5JRQ - chains A and B; structure by X-ray diffraction, 2.29 A resolution.

# Chain A (and B)
Name: Serine/threonine-protein kinase B-raf
Source organism: Homo sapiens
Notes: EC 2.7.11.1; fragment: Kinase domain; chain B of this document is another copy of the same molecule, construct and numbering; everything in this record applies to it too
UniProt: P15056 (BRAF_HUMAN); numbering as in UniProt (aligned over 448-723)
Sequence (280 residues; each row starts with the number of its first residue):
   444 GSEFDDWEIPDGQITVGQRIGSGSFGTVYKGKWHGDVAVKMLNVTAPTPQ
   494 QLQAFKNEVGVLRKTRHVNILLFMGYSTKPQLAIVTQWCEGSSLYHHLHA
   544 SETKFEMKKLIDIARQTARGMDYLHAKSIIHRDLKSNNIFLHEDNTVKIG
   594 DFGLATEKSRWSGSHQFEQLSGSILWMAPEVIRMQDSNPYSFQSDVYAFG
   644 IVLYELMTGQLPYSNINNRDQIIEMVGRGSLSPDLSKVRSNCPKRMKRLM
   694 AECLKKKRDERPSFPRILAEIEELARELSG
Disordered / not traced: 444-446, 604-615, 628-630, 720-723 (chain B: 444-446, 468-469, 601-616, 628-630, 658-664, 721-723)
Sequence notes: expression tag (444-447); engineered mutation Ala-543 (Ile in P15056), Ser-544 (Ile in P15056), Lys-551 (Ile in P15056), Arg-562 (Gln in P15056), Asn-588 (Leu in P15056), Glu-600 (Val in P15056), Ser-630 (Lys in P15056), Glu-667 (Phe in P15056), Ser-673 (Tyr in P15056), Arg-688 (Ala in P15056), Ser-706 (Leu in P15056), Arg-709 (Gln in P15056), Glu-713 (Ser in P15056), Glu-716 (Leu in P15056), Glu-720 (Ser in P15056), Ser-722 (Pro in P15056), Gly-723 (Lys in P15056)
Small-molecule neighbours:
  - 6N9 (N-{2,4-difluoro-3-[5-(4-methoxyphenyl)-1H-pyrrolo[2,3-b]pyridine-3-carbonyl]phenyl}propane-1-sulfonamide): Ile-463, Val-471, Ala-481, Val-482, Lys-483, Leu-505, Leu-514, Leu-515, Phe-516, Ile-527, Thr-529, Gln-530, Trp-531, Cys-532, Ser-535, Ser-536, His-539, Phe-583, Gly-593, Asp-594, Phe-595, Gly-596
  - tetramethylammonium ion (TMA): Trp-450, Leu-505, Arg-506, Lys-507, Thr-508, Arg-509, Leu-515, Phe-516
Swiss-Prot annotation at these positions:
  - active site: Asp-576 (Proton acceptor)
  - binding site (ATP): Ile-463 to Val-471, Lys-483
  - modified residue: Arg-671 (Omega-N-methylarginine)
  - cross-link: Lys-578 (Glycyl lysine isopeptide (Lys-Gly) (interchain with G-Cter in ubiquitin))
  - natural variant: Arg-462 (R462I: In CRC), Ile-463 (I463S: In CRC), Gly-464 (G464E: In CRC; G464V: In a colorectal cancer cell line), Gly-466 (G466A: In melanoma; G466E: In melanoma; G466V: In LNCR), Ser-467 (S467A: In CFC1), Phe-468 (F468S: In CFC1), Gly-469 (G469A: In NHL; G469E: In CFC1 and colon cancer; G469R: In NHL; G469V: In a colorectal adenocarcinoma sample), Leu-485 (L485F: In CFC1), Lys-499 (K499E: In CFC1; K499N: In CFC1), Glu-501 (E501G: In CFC1; E501K: In CFC1), Leu-525 (L525P: In CFC1), Trp-531 (W531C: In NS7), 12 further natural variant entries in UniProt
  - mutagenesis: Lys-483 (K483S: Reduces kinase activity with MAP2K1), Arg-509 (R509H: Loss of MAP2K1-mediated-BRAF-KSR1 dimerization), Lys-578 (K578R: Blocks EGF-induced ubiquitination and ERK activation), Ile-666 (I666R: No effect on MAP2K1-mediated-BRAF-KSR1 dimerization, however loss of BRAF-mediated phosphorylation of MAP2K1), Arg-671 (R671K: Increased kinase activity and stability in response to EGF treatment)

# Interface between chain A and chain B
Pairs across the interface - 12 pairs, chain A then chain B:
  Gln-461(A) / Gly-534(B)
  Gln-461(A) / Ser-535(B)
  Gln-461(A) / His-539(B)
  Gln-461(A) / His-540(B)  hydrogen bond
  Gln-461(A) / Ser-544(B)
  Arg-462(A) / Ser-544(B)
  Gly-534(A) / Gln-461(B)
  Ser-535(A) / Gln-461(B)  hydrogen bond
  His-539(A) / Gln-461(B)  hydrogen bond
  His-540(A) / Gln-461(B)  hydrogen bond
  Ser-544(A) / Gln-461(B)  hydrogen bond
  Ser-544(A) / Arg-462(B)

# Summary
The chain A/chain B interface involves 7 residues from each chain, with 5 hydrogen bonds. Polar pairs include
Gln-461(A)/His-540(B), Ser-535(A)/Gln-461(B) and His-539(A)/Gln-461(B). Bound to chain A: compound 6N9 and
tetramethylammonium ion.
Chain A and chain B are both Serine/threonine-protein kinase B-raf (Homo sapiens); the structure, BRAFV600E
Kinase Domain In Complex with Chemically Linked Vemurafenib Inhibitor VEM-6-VEM, was determined by X-ray
diffraction (same publication as 5JSM and 5JT2).
